Entry 4ONT (X-ray diffraction, 2.15 A resolution); this record covers chains F and B.

== Chain F ==
Molecule: Complement factor H
Source organism: Homo sapiens
Notes: fragment: Sushi 19-20 domains
UniProt: P08603 (CFAH_HUMAN); residue numbers follow UniProt; this construct covers 1107-1231
Chain sequence (129 residues; row label = number of the first residue in the row):
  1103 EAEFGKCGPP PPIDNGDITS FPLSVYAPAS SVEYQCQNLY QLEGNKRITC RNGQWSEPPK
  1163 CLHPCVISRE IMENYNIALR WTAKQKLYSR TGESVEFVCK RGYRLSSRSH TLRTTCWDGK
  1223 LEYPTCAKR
Not modelled in the structure: 1103-1107
Construct notes: expression tag (1103-1106)
Disulfide bonds: Cys1109-Cys1152, Cys1138-Cys1163, Cys1167-Cys1218, Cys1201-Cys1228
Reported in the primary citation:
  - binding site for N-acetyl-alpha-neuraminic acid: Leu1181, Arg1182, Trp1183, Ser1191, Glu1195, Ser1196, Val1197, Glu1198, Arg1215
  - binding site for beta-D-galactopyranose: Trp1183
  - binding site for beta-D-glucopyranose: Trp1183
  - specificity-determining residues: Trp1183
  - mutagenesis - W1183R, R1215Q: abolished binding to 3'SL
  - disease-associated variants - W1183R, R1215Q: abolished binding to 3'SL
  - conformationally variable residues (order/disorder transition): Thr1184 to Lys1188
  - disease-associated variants - I1169L, R1182S, W1183C, T1184R, L1189P, S1191L, S1191L/V1197A, G1194D, V1197A, E1198A, E1198K, F1199S, R1215G (proposed by the authors, not directly observed)

== Chain B ==
Molecule: Complement C3d fragment
Source organism: Homo sapiens
UniProt: P01024 (CO3_HUMAN); residues 3-310 here correspond to UniProt positions 996-1303 (UniProt number = residue number + 993)
Chain sequence (317 residues; each row starts with the number of its first residue; numbers below 1 keep their minus sign (Gly-6 is residue -6)):
    -6 GPLGSPEFRD AERLKHLIVT PSGAGEQNMI GMTPTVIAVH YLDETEQWEK FGLEKRQGAL
    54 ELIKKGYTQQ LAFRQPSSAF AAFVKRAPST WLTAYVVKVF SLAVNLIAID SQVLCGAVKW
   114 LILEKQKPDG VFQEDAPVIH QEMIGGLRNN NEKDMALTAF VLISLQEAKD ICEEQVNSLP
   174 GSITKAGDFL EANYMNLQRS YTVAIAGYAL AQMGRLKGPL LNKFLTTAKD KNRWEDPGKQ
   234 LYNVEATSYA LLALLQLKDF DFVPPVVRWL NEQRYYGGGY GSTQATFMVF QALAQYQKDA
   294 PDHQELNLDV SLQLPSR
Not modelled in the structure: -6 to 12, 268-271, 300, 310
Construct notes: expression tag (-6 to 2); engineered mutation Ala17 (Cys1010 in P01024)
Swiss-Prot annotation at these positions:
  - site: Arg310 (Cleavage)
Disulfide bonds: Cys108-Cys165

== Chain F / chain B interface ==
Contacting residue pairs - 31 pairs, chain F then chain B:
  Pro1114(F) with Asn170(B)
  Asn1117(F) with Lys178(B), hydrogen bond
  Gly1118(F) with Ser171(B)
  Asp1119(F) with Val169(B); Asn170(B), hydrogen bond (side chain-backbone); Ser171(B), hydrogen bond
  Ile1120(F) with Lys112(B), hydrogen bond (backbone-side chain)
  Thr1121(F) with Lys112(B)
  Ser1122(F) with Lys112(B), hydrogen bond (backbone-side chain)
  Phe1123(F) with Gln105(B); Gly109(B)
  Pro1124(F) with Glu167(B); Gln168(B)
  Gln1137(F) with Leu116(B); Glu117(B), hydrogen bond
  Gln1139(F) with Ile115(B), hydrogen bond (side chain-backbone); Leu116(B); Gln119(B), hydrogen bond; Lys178(B), hydrogen bond
  Asn1140(F) with Leu116(B), hydrogen bond (backbone-backbone); Glu117(B); Gln119(B); Lys120(B), hydrogen bond
  Leu1141(F) with Pro121(B), hydrophobic
  Tyr1142(F) with Pro121(B); Lys178(B), hydrogen bond
  Pro1166(F) with Pro121(B), hydrophobic
  Lys1188(F) with Asp122(B), salt bridge
  Tyr1190(F) with Lys120(B); Pro121(B); Asp122(B), hydrogen bond
Other interface residues (no listed pair), chain F (19 interface residues in all): Cys1138, Val1168
Other interface residues (no listed pair), chain B (20 interface residues in all): Cys108, Val124, Ser175, Phe182

== Overview ==
19 residues of chain F and 20 residues of chain B are in contact; the contacts include 13 hydrogen bonds and 1
salt bridge. Polar contacts include Lys1188(F)-Asp122(B), Asn1117(F)-Lys178(B) and Asp1119(F)-Asn170(B). The
paper reports a binding site for N-acetyl-alpha-neuraminic acid at Leu1181(F), Arg1182(F) and Trp1183(F) among
others; W1183R and R1215Q of chain F abolish binding to 3'SL.
Here chain F is Complement factor H and chain B is Complement C3d fragment, both from Homo sapiens. Entry 4ONT
(Ternary host recognition complex of complement factor H, C3d, and sialic acid) was determined by X-ray
diffraction.
